PDB entry 7MOT | X-ray diffraction, 1.54 A resolution | chain A

Chain A:
Molecule: Histone deacetylase 2
Organism: Homo sapiens
Notes: EC 3.5.1.98
UniProtKB: Q92769 (HDAC2_HUMAN); residues 1-376 here = UniProt positions 1-376
Sequence (376 residues; row label = number of the first residue in the row):
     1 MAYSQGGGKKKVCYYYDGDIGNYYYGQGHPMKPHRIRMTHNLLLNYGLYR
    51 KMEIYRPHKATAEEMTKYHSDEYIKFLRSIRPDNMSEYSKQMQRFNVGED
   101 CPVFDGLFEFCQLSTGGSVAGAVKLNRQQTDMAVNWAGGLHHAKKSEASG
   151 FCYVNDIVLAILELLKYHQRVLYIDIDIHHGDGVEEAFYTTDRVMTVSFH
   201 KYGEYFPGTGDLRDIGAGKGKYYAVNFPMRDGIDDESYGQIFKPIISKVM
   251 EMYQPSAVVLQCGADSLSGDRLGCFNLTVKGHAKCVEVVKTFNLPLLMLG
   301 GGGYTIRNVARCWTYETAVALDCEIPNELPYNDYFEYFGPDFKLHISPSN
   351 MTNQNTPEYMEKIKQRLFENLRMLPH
Disordered / not traced: 1-7, 376
Bound ions: Ca2+ site 1: D175, D177, H179, S198, F199; Zn2+: D177, H179, D265 (together with V1P); Ca2+ site 2: F188, T191, V194
Small-molecule neighbours: V1P (5-{(1S)-7,7-dihydroxy-1-[(1-methylazetidine-3-carbonyl)amino]nonyl}-2-phenyl-1H-imidazole-4-carboxamide): G28, H29, P30, M31, E99, D100, L140, H141, H142, G150, F151, C152, D177, H179, F206, D265, L272, G301, G302, Y304
Curated features (UniProtKB/Swiss-Prot):
  - active site: H142
  - binding site (1D-myo-inositol 1,4,5,6-tetrakisphosphate): G28, K32, R271
  - binding site (Ca(2+)): D175, D177, H179, F188, T191, V194, S198, F199, Y223
  - binding site (Zn(2+)): D177, H179, D265
  - modified residue: K75 (N6-acetyllysine), K221 (N6-acetyllysine), C262 (S-nitrosocysteine), C274 (S-nitrosocysteine)
  - cross-link: K75 (Glycyl lysine isopeptide (Lys-Gly) (interchain with G-Cter in SUMO2))

Overview:
Chain A binds compound V1P. D175, D177, H179, S198 and F199 form the Ca2+ site 1. The Zn2+ site is built by
D177, H179 and D265. Curated annotation (UniProt) lists active-site residue H142, 3 residues binding
1D-myo-inositol 1,4,5,6-tetrakisphosphate, 9 Ca2+-binding residues and 3 Zn2+-binding residues.
Chain A is Histone deacetylase 2 (Homo sapiens); the structure, Structure of HDAC2 in complex with an
inhibitor (compound 9), was determined by X-ray diffraction (same publication as 7MOS, 7MOX, 7MOY and 7MOZ).
